Entry 8WMU (X-ray diffraction, 2.70 A resolution); this record covers chains B and F of the 6 polymer chains in the assembly.

== Chain B ==
Molecule: Tubulin beta chain
Source organism: Sus scrofa
Reference sequence: A0A8D0VN39 (A0A8D0VN39_PIG); residues 1-431 here = UniProt positions 1-431
Chain sequence (431 residues; row label = number of the first residue in the row):
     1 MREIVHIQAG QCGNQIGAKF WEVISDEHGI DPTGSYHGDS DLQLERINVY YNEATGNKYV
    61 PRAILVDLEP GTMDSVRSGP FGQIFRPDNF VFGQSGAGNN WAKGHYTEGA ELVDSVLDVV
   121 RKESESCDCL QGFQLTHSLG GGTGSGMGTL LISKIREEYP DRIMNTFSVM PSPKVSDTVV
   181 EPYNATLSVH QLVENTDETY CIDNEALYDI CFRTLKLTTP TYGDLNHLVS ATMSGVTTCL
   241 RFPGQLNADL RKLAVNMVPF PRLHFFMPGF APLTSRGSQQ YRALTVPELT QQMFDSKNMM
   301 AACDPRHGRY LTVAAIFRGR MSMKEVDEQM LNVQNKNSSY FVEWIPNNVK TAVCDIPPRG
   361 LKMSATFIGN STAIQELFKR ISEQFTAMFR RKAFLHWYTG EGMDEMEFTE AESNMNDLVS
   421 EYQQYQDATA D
Not modelled in the structure: 54-56, 277-278, 429-431
Metal / ion sites: Mg2+: Gln-11 (together with GDP)
Ligand contacts:
  - A1D55 ((5S,5AS,8AR,9R)-5-(quinolin-6-ylamino)-9-(3,4,5-trimethoxyphenyl)-5A,6,8A,9-tetrahydro-5H-[2]benzofuro[6,5-f][1,3]benzodioxol-8-one): Val-236, Cys-239, Leu-240, Leu-246, Ala-248, Asp-249, Lys-252, Leu-253, Asn-256, Met-257, Thr-312, Val-313, Ala-314, Ala-315, Ile-316, Asn-348, Lys-350, Thr-351, Ala-352, Ile-368
  - GDP (guanosine-5'-diphosphate): Ala-9, Gly-10, Gln-11, Cys-12, Gln-15, Ile-16, Asp-67, Asn-99, Ser-138, Gly-140, Gly-141, Gly-142, Thr-143, Gly-144, Ser-145, Val-169, Pro-171, Val-175, Asp-177, Glu-181, Asn-204, Leu-207, Tyr-222, Leu-225, Asn-226

== Chain F ==
Molecule: Tubulin--tyrosine ligase
Source organism: Gallus gallus
Notes: EC 6.3.2.25
Reference sequence: A0A8C9FGJ1 (A0A8C9FGJ1_PAVCR); residues 1-378 here = UniProt positions 1-378
Chain sequence (380 residues; each row starts with the number of its first residue):
     1 MYTFVVRDEN SSVYAEVSRL LLATGQWKRL RKDNPRFNLM LGERNRLPFG RLGHEPGLVQ
    61 LVNYYRGADK LCRKASLVKL IKTSPELSES CTWFPESYVI YPTNLKTPVA PAQNGIRHLI
   121 NNTRTDEREV FLAAYNRRRE GREGNVWIAK SSAGAKGEGI LISSEASELL DFIDEQGQVH
   181 VIQKYLEKPL LLEPGHRKFD IRSWVLVDHL YNIYLYREGV LRTSSEPYNS ANFQDKTCHL
   241 TNHCIQKEYS KNYGRYEEGN EMFFEEFNQY LMDALNTTLE NSILLQIKHI IRSCLMCIEP
   301 AISTKHLHYQ SFQLFGFDFM VDEELKVWLI EVNGAPACAQ KLYAELCQGI VDVAISSVFP
   361 LADTGQKTSQ PTSIFIKLHH
Not modelled in the structure: 89-90, 102-128, 150-161, 173-179, 231-234, 248-251, 362-372
Construct notes: expression tag (379-380)
Ligand contacts: AMP-PCP (ACP; phosphomethylphosphonic acid adenylate ester): Pro-95, Ile-148, Gln-183, Lys-184, Tyr-185, Leu-186, Lys-198, Asp-200, Arg-202, Arg-222, His-239, Leu-240, Thr-241, Asn-242, Asp-318, Met-320, Ile-330, Glu-331, Asn-333

== Interface between chain B and chain F ==
Contacting residue pairs (6; chain B residue first):
  Leu-331(B) / Arg-36(F)
  Leu-331(B) / Pro-56(F)
  Asn-335(B) / Lys-28(F)
  Lys-336(B) / Lys-28(F)
  Ser-338(B) / Leu-30(F)
  Ser-338(B) / Asn-34(F)  hydrogen bond
Also at the interface, not in a pair above, chain B (6 interface residues in all): Gln-334, Asn-347
Also at the interface, not in a pair above, chain F (8 interface residues in all): Thr-3, Glu-55, Gly-57

== Overview ==
6 residues of chain B face 8 of chain F across their interface, with 1 hydrogen bond. The hydrogen-bonded pair
is Ser-338(B)/Asn-34(F). Bound to chain B: GDP and compound A1D55. Ligands of chain F: AMP-PCP.
Chain B is Tubulin beta chain (Sus scrofa) and chain F is Tubulin--tyrosine ligase (Gallus gallus); the
structure, Structural basis of tubulin and heterocyclic podophyllotoxins complex for anticancer agents with
dual-binding sites, was determined by X-ray diffraction.
